Entry 6LNB (electron microscopy, 3.18 A resolution); this record covers chains F and M of the 13 polymer chains in the assembly.

# Chain F
Protein: CRISPR-associated protein Cas7
Organism: Vibrio cholerae
Amino-acid sequence (354 residues; numbered -1 to 352; the number before each row is that of its first residue; numbers below 1 keep their minus sign (Gly-1 is residue -1)):
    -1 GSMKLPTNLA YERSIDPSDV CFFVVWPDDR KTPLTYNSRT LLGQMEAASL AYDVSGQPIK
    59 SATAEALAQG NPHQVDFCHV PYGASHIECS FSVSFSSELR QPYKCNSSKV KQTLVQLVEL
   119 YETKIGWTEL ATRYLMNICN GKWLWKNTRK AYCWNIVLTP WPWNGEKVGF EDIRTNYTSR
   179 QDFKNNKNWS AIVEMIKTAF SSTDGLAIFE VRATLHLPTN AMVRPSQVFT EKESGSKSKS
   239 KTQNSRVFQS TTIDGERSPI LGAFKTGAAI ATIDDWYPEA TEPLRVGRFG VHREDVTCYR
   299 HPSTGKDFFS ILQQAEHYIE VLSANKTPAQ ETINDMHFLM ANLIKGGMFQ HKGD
Disordered / not traced: -1 to 0, 229-240, 322-323, 351-352

# Chain M
Molecule: Crispr RNA
Organism: Vibrio cholerae
Sequence (60 nucleotides; each row starts with the number of its first residue):
     1 CUGAUAACUU CACGGCGGGC UUGAUGUCCG CGUCUACCUG GUGAACUGCC GAGUAGGUAG

# How chain F and chain M interact
Pairs across the interface (39; chain F residue first):
  Ala8(F) with C11(M), sugar contact
  Tyr9(F) with C11(M), hydrogen bond to the sugar
  Glu10(F) with C11(M), phosphate contact; A12(M), phosphate contact
  Arg11(F) with A12(M), salt bridge to the phosphate; C13(M), salt bridge to the phosphate
  Leu39(F) with U21(M), phosphate contact
  Leu40(F) with G19(M), sugar contact; C20(M), sugar contact; U21(M), sugar contact
  Gln42(F) with G19(M), base contact
  Glu44(F) with G19(M), base contact
  His71(F) with G19(M), base contact
  Tyr101(F) with U10(M), sugar contact; C11(M), sugar contact
  Lys102(F) with U10(M), hydrogen bond to the base
  Trp143(F) with G14(M), base contact
  Lys144(F) with G17(M), salt bridge to the phosphate
  Arg222(F) with G17(M), salt bridge to the phosphate
  Ser224(F) with G15(M), phosphate contact; C16(M), phosphate contact
  Gln225(F) with G15(M), hydrogen bond to the sugar; C16(M), hydrogen bond to the phosphate; G17(M), hydrogen bond to the phosphate
  Val226(F) with G15(M), base contact
  Phe227(F) with G15(M), base contact
  Thr228(F) with G15(M), base contact
  Phe262(F) with C13(M), phosphate contact; G14(M), sugar contact
  Lys263(F) with G14(M), hydrogen bond to the base; G15(M), phosphate contact; C16(M), salt bridge to the phosphate
  Ala266(F) with G14(M), phosphate contact
  Arg283(F) with G14(M), salt bridge to the phosphate
  Lys343(F) with A12(M), sugar contact
  Gly344(F) with A12(M), sugar contact
  Gly345(F) with A12(M), sugar contact
  Met346(F) with C11(M), base contact; A12(M), base contact
Other interface residues (no listed pair), chain F (31 interface residues in all): Gly41, Asn69, Gln247, Arg291
Other interface residues (no listed pair), chain M (12 interface residues in all): G18

# Overview
31 residues of chain F and 12 residues of chain M are in contact; the contacts include 6 hydrogen bonds and 6
salt bridges. Among the polar pairs are Lys102(F)-U10(M), Lys263(F)-G14(M) and Tyr9(F)-C11(M).
Chain F is CRISPR-associated protein Cas7 and chain M is Crispr RNA, both from Vibrio cholerae; the structure,
CryoEM structure of Cascade-TniQ-dsDNA complex, was determined by electron microscopy, deposited together with
6LNC.
